Entry 8AAG (electron microscopy, 10.00 A resolution (very low resolution: no residue pairs are listed; an interface is given only as per-side residue counts)); this record covers chains J and B of the 11 polymer chains in the assembly.

Chain J:
Molecule: DNA/RNA
From: synthetic construct
Sequence (197 nucleotides; each row starts with the number of its first residue; numbers below 1 keep their minus sign (A-98 is residue -98)):
   -98 ACTACGTAATATTGGCCAGCTAGGATATCACAATCCCGGTGCCGAGGCCG
   -48 CTCAATTGGTCGTAGACAGCTCTAGCACCGCTTAAACGCACGTACGGATT
     2 CCGTACGTGCGTTTAAGCGGTGCTAGAGCTGTCTACGACCAATTGAGCGG
    52 CCTCGGCACCGGGATTGTGATATCCTAGCTGGCCAATATTACGTAGT
Disordered / not traced: -98 to -93, 93-98

Chain B:
Molecule: Histone H4
From: Homo sapiens
UniProt: P62805 (H4_HUMAN); residues 0-102 here correspond to UniProt positions 1-103 (UniProt number = residue number + 1)
Amino-acid sequence (103 residues; numbered 0 to 102; the number before each row is that of its first residue; numbering starts at 0):
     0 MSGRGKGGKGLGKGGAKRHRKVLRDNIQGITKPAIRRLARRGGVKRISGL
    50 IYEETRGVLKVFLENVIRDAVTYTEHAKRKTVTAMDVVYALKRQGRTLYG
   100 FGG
Disordered / not traced: 0-19
UniProt features mapped onto this chain:
  - DNA-binding region: Lys16 to Lys20
  - modified residue: Ser1 (N-acetylserine), Arg3 (Asymmetric dimethylarginine), Lys5 (N6-(2-hydroxyisobutyryl)lysine), Lys8 (N6-(2-hydroxyisobutyryl)lysine), Lys12 (N6-(2-hydroxyisobutyryl)lysine), Lys16 (N6-(2-hydroxyisobutyryl)lysine), Lys20 (N6,N6,N6-trimethyllysine), Lys31 (N6-(2-hydroxyisobutyryl)lysine), Lys44 (N6-(2-hydroxyisobutyryl)lysine), Ser47 (Phosphoserine), Tyr51 (Phosphotyrosine), Lys59 (N6-(2-hydroxyisobutyryl)lysine), Lys77 (N6-(2-hydroxyisobutyryl)lysine), Lys79 (N6-(2-hydroxyisobutyryl)lysine), Thr80 (Phosphothreonine), Tyr88 (Phosphotyrosine), Lys91 (N6-(2-hydroxyisobutyryl)lysine)
  - cross-link (Glycyl lysine isopeptide (Lys-Gly)): Lys12 (interchain with G-Cter in SUMO2), Lys20 (interchain with G-Cter in SUMO2), Lys31 (interchain with G-Cter in SUMO2), Lys59 (interchain with G-Cter in SUMO2), Lys79 (interchain with G-Cter in SUMO2), Lys91 (interchain with G-Cter in SUMO2)

How chain J and chain B interact:
At this resolution (10 A) residue pairs are not listed: 5 residues of chain J and 9 of chain B lie at the interface.

In short:
Chain J and chain B form an interface of 5 and 9 residues respectively. Curated annotation (UniProt) lists a
DNA-binding region on chain B.
Chain J is DNA/RNA (synthetic construct) and chain B is Histone H4 (Homo sapiens); the structure, H1-bound
palindromic nucleosome, state 1, was determined by electron microscopy.
